PDB entry 6HV9 | electron microscopy, 4.98 A resolution (low resolution: residue-level contacts below are approximate; hydrogen-bond / salt-bridge calls are withheld) | chains C and G of the 16 polymer chains in the assembly

Chain C:
Protein: DNA replication complex GINS protein PSF1
From: Saccharomyces cerevisiae
UniProtKB: A0A6A5Q203 (A0A6A5Q203_YEASX); numbering as in UniProt (aligned over 1-208)
Amino-acid sequence (208 residues; row label = number of the first residue in the row):
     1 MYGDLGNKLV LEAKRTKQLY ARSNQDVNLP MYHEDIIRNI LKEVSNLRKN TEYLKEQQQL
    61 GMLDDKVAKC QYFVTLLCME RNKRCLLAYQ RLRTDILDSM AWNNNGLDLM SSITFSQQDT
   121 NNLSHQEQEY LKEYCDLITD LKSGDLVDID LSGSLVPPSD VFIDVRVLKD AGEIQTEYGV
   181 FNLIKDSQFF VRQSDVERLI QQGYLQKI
Not modelled in the structure: 108-119, 174-175

Chain G:
Protein: Cell division control protein 45
From: Saccharomyces cerevisiae
UniProtKB: Q08032 (CDC45_YEAST); residue numbers follow UniProt; this construct covers 1-650
Amino-acid sequence (650 residues; row label = number of the first residue in the row):
     1 MYYGISQFSE AYNKILRNSS SHSSCQLVIF VSCLNIDALC ATKMLSLLFK KQLVQSQIVP
    61 IFGYSELRRH YSQLDDNINS LLLVGFGGVI DLEAFLEIDP QEYVIDTDEK SGEQSFRRDI
   121 YVLDAHRPWN LDNIFGSQII QCFDDGTVDD TLGEQKEAYY KLLELDEESG DDELSGDEND
   181 NNGGDDEATD ADEVTDEDEE DEDETISNKR GNSSIGPNDL SKRKQRKKQI HEYEGVLEEY
   241 YSQGTTVVNS ISAQIYSLLS AIGETNLSNL WLNILGTTSL DIAYAQVYNR LYPLLQDEVK
   301 RLTPSSRNSV KTPDTLTLNI QPDYYLFLLR HSSLYDSFYY SNYVNAKLSL WNENGKKRLH
   361 KMFARMGIPL STAQETWLYM DHSIKRELGI IFDKNLDRYG LQDIIRDGFV RTLGYRGSIS
   421 ASEFVEALTA LLEVGNSTDK DSVKINNDNN DDTDGEEEED NSAQKLTNLR KRWVSNFWLS
   481 WDALDDRKVE LLNRGIQLAQ DLQRAIFNTG VAILEKKLIK HLRIYRLCVL QDGPDLDLYR
   541 NPLTLLRLGN WLIECCAESE DKQLLPMVLA SIDENTDTYL VAGLTPRYPR GLDTIHTKKP
   601 ILNNFSMAFQ QITAETDAKV RIDNFESSII EIRREDLSPF LEKLTLSGLL
Not modelled in the structure: 1-5, 28-32, 81-84, 103-113, 166-217, 316-317, 437-461, 592-596
Swiss-Prot annotation at these positions:
  - modified residue: T453 (Phosphothreonine)

Chain C / chain G interface:
Contacting residue pairs - 23 pairs, chain C then chain G:
  F162(C) with L53(G); Q55(G)
  R166(C) with W478(G)
  Y178(C) with S23(G)
  G179(C) with S23(G)
  V180(C) with D76(G)
  F181(C) with S23(G); S24(G)
  N182(C) with L74(G)
  D186(C) with S475(G); W478(G)
  S187(C) with Q57(G); I58(G)
  Q188(C) with I58(G); W478(G); W481(G)
  F189(C) with Q57(G)
  F190(C) with K50(G); L53(G); Q55(G)
  V191(C) with Q55(G)
  R192(C) with H22(G); Q55(G)
Other interface residues (no listed pair), chain C (15 interface residues in all): G172
Other interface residues (no listed pair), chain G (15 interface residues in all): V54, D75

Summary:
The chain C/chain G interface involves 15 residues from each chain.
Chain C is DNA replication complex GINS protein PSF1 and chain G is Cell division control protein 45, both
from Saccharomyces cerevisiae; the structure, S. cerevisiae CMG-Pol epsilon-DNA, was determined by electron
microscopy, deposited together with 6HV8.
